Entry 1VRH (X-ray diffraction, 3.00 A resolution); this record covers chains 1 and 3 of the 4 polymer chains in the assembly.

Chain 1:
Protein: Rhinovirus 14
From: Human rhinovirus 14
Notes: engineered mutation(s): I(2 170)L
UniProt: P03303 (POLG_HRV14); residues 1-289 here correspond to UniProt positions 567-855 (UniProt number = residue number + 566)
Amino-acid sequence (289 residues; row label = number of the first residue in the row):
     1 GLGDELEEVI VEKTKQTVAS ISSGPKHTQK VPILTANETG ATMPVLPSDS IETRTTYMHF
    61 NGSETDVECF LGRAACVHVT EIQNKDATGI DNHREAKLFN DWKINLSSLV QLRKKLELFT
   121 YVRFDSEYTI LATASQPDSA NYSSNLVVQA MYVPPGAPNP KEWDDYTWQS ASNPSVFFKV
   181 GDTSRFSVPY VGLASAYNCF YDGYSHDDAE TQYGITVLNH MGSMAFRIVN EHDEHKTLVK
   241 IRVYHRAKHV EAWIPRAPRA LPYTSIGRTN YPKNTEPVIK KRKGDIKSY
Disordered / not traced: 1-16
Residues lining bound ligands: sdz 880-061 (SD8; 2-[4-(2H-1,4-benzothiazine-3-yl)-piperazine-1-ly]-1,3-thiazole-4-carboxylic acid ethylester): I104, N105, L106, S107, R113, L116, E117, F124, S126, Y128, Y152, F186, V188, V191, Y197, C199, M221, M224

Chain 3:
Protein: Rhinovirus 14
From: Human rhinovirus 14
Notes: engineered mutation(s): I(2 170)L
UniProt: P03303 (POLG_HRV14); residues 1-236 here correspond to UniProt positions 331-566 (UniProt number = residue number + 330)
Amino-acid sequence (236 residues; row label = number of the first residue in the row):
     1 GLPTTTLPGS GQFLTTDDRQ SPSALPNYEP TPRIHIPGKV HNLLEIIQVD TLIPMNNTHT
    61 KDEVNSYLIP LNANRQNEQV FGTNLFIGDG VFKTTLLGEI VQYYTHWSGS LRFSLMYTGP
   121 ALSSAKLILA YTPPGARGPQ DRREAMLGTH VVWDIGLQST IVMTIPWTSG VQFRYTDPDT
   181 YTSAGFLSCW YQTSLILPPE TTGQVYLLSF ISACPDFKLR LMKDTQTISQ TVALTE

Interface between chain 1 and chain 3:
Pairs across the interface - 184 pairs, chain 1 then chain 3:
  A19(1) - D216(3)
  I33(1) - V151(3)  hydrophobic
  I33(1) - T160(3)
  I33(1) - I161(3)
  I33(1) - V162(3)  hydrogen bond (backbone-backbone)
  L34(1) - Q158(3)
  L34(1) - T160(3)
  T35(1) - Q158(3)
  T35(1) - S159(3)  hydrogen bond (backbone-backbone)
  T35(1) - T160(3)  hydrogen bond (backbone-backbone)
  T35(1) - V162(3)
  A36(1) - T160(3)
  N37(1) - D50(3)
  N37(1) - M116(3)
  N37(1) - T160(3)  hydrogen bond (backbone-side chain)
  N37(1) - F210(3)
  E38(1) - M116(3)
  E38(1) - S159(3)  hydrogen bond
  T42(1) - Q48(3)
  T42(1) - V49(3)
  T42(1) - D50(3)  hydrogen bond (side chain-backbone)
  T42(1) - R112(3)
  T42(1) - S212(3)
  M43(1) - R112(3)  hydrogen bond (backbone-side chain)
  P44(1) - R112(3)
  V45(1) - R112(3)  hydrogen bond (backbone-side chain)
  V45(1) - V162(3)  hydrophobic
  V45(1) - C214(3)
  L46(1) - T164(3)
  L46(1) - P215(3)
  P47(1) - S110(3)
  P47(1) - T164(3)
  P47(1) - P166(3)  hydrophobic
  P47(1) - C214(3)
  S50(1) - T164(3)
  I51(1) - T149(3)
  I51(1) - P166(3)  hydrophobic
  M58(1) - P215(3)
  M58(1) - D216(3)
  M58(1) - K218(3)
  F60(1) - K218(3)
  F60(1) - L219(3)
  G62(1) - N42(3)  hydrogen bond (backbone-side chain)
  G62(1) - L44(3)
  E64(1) - Y104(3)  hydrogen bond (backbone-side chain)
  E64(1) - R220(3)
  E64(1) - L221(3)  hydrogen bond (side chain-backbone)
  E64(1) - M222(3)  hydrogen bond (side chain-backbone)
  T65(1) - N42(3)  hydrogen bond
  T65(1) - L43(3)  hydrogen bond (backbone-backbone)
  T65(1) - L44(3)
  T65(1) - Y104(3)
  D66(1) - H41(3)
  D66(1) - N42(3)
  V67(1) - V40(3)
  V67(1) - H41(3)  hydrogen bond (backbone-backbone)
  F70(1) - L43(3)  hydrophobic
  F70(1) - Y103(3)  hydrophobic
  F70(1) - Y104(3)
  F70(1) - M222(3)
  R73(1) - T15(3)
  R73(1) - T16(3)
  R73(1) - M222(3)
  A74(1) - F13(3)  hydrophobic
  A74(1) - T15(3)  hydrogen bond (backbone-backbone)
  K103(1) - E236(3)  salt bridge
  S107(1) - L234(3)
  S108(1) - Q230(3)  hydrogen bond (backbone-side chain)
  S108(1) - A233(3)
  S108(1) - L234(3)  hydrogen bond (backbone-backbone)
  L109(1) - Q230(3)
  L109(1) - A233(3)  hydrophobic
  V110(1) - I228(3)  hydrophobic
  V110(1) - S229(3)
  V110(1) - Q230(3)  hydrogen bond (backbone-side chain)
  V110(1) - L234(3)  hydrophobic
  Q111(1) - D224(3)
  R113(1) - L234(3)
  K114(1) - E99(3)  salt bridge
  K114(1) - Y103(3)
  K114(1) - T227(3)  hydrogen bond
  K114(1) - I228(3)
  K115(1) - Y103(3)
  K115(1) - M222(3)
  F119(1) - V40(3)  hydrophobic
  Y121(1) - I36(3)  hydrophobic
  R123(1) - P30(3)
  R123(1) - T31(3)  hydrogen bond (side chain-backbone)
  R123(1) - P32(3)
  R123(1) - R33(3)
  E127(1) - R19(3)
  E127(1) - S21(3)
  T129(1) - F13(3)
  P174(1) - A24(3)
  P174(1) - L25(3)  hydrophobic
  R185(1) - F13(3)
  R185(1) - S21(3)
  F186(1) - S21(3)
  F186(1) - P22(3)
  F186(1) - A24(3)  hydrophobic
  S187(1) - S21(3)
  S187(1) - P22(3)  hydrogen bond (backbone-backbone)
  S187(1) - S23(3)
  S187(1) - A24(3)  hydrogen bond (backbone-backbone)
  V188(1) - L25(3)  hydrophobic
  P189(1) - S23(3)
  P189(1) - L25(3)
  P189(1) - Y28(3)  hydrophobic
  Y190(1) - Y28(3)
  Y190(1) - P30(3)  hydrophobic
  V191(1) - L25(3)  hydrophobic
  V191(1) - Y28(3)
  G192(1) - T31(3)  hydrogen bond (backbone-side chain)
  L193(1) - T31(3)  hydrogen bond (backbone-side chain)
  A194(1) - T31(3)  hydrogen bond (backbone-side chain)
  S195(1) - P32(3)  hydrogen bond (side chain-backbone)
  S195(1) - R33(3)
  S195(1) - I34(3)  hydrogen bond (side chain-backbone)
  Y244(1) - F13(3)  hydrophobic
  R246(1) - D17(3)
  R246(1) - D18(3)  salt bridge
  R246(1) - R19(3)
  E251(1) - R33(3)  salt bridge
  E251(1) - K39(3)  salt bridge
  A252(1) - K39(3)
  A252(1) - V40(3)  hydrogen bond (backbone-backbone)
  W253(1) - I36(3)
  W253(1) - P37(3)
  W253(1) - G38(3)
  W253(1) - K39(3)
  I254(1) - P37(3)
  I254(1) - G38(3)  hydrogen bond (backbone-backbone)
  P255(1) - G38(3)
  P255(1) - V40(3)
  P255(1) - I46(3)  hydrophobic
  P258(1) - L96(3)
  P258(1) - E99(3)
  Y263(1) - I228(3)  hydrophobic
  Y263(1) - L234(3)  hydrophobic
  T264(1) - L234(3)
  S265(1) - T235(3)
  S265(1) - E236(3)
  I266(1) - L234(3)
  I266(1) - T235(3)  hydrogen bond (backbone-backbone)
  I266(1) - E236(3)
  R268(1) - E236(3)  hydrogen bond (side chain-backbone)
  P277(1) - T60(3)
  P277(1) - K61(3)
  P277(1) - D62(3)
  V278(1) - D62(3)  hydrogen bond (backbone-side chain)
  I279(1) - P54(3)  hydrophobic
  I279(1) - N57(3)
  I279(1) - D62(3)  hydrogen bond (backbone-side chain)
  K280(1) - N57(3)
  K280(1) - D89(3)  salt bridge
  K280(1) - G90(3)
  K280(1) - K93(3)
  K281(1) - N57(3)
  K281(1) - T58(3)  hydrogen bond (side chain-backbone)
  K281(1) - H59(3)  hydrogen bond (side chain-backbone)
  K281(1) - T60(3)
  R282(1) - M55(3)  hydrogen bond (side chain-backbone)
  R282(1) - N57(3)  hydrogen bond (backbone-backbone)
  R282(1) - G82(3)  hydrogen bond (side chain-backbone)
  I286(1) - M55(3)
  I286(1) - N56(3)
  I286(1) - T58(3)
  I286(1) - V80(3)
  I286(1) - F81(3)  hydrophobic
  I286(1) - G82(3)  hydrogen bond (backbone-backbone)
  K287(1) - Q79(3)
  K287(1) - G82(3)
  S288(1) - G82(3)
  S288(1) - T83(3)
  Y289(1) - Q79(3)  hydrogen bond
  Y289(1) - G82(3)
  Y289(1) - T83(3)
  Y289(1) - N84(3)
  Y289(1) - G138(3)
  Y289(1) - P139(3)  hydrogen bond (side chain-backbone)
  Y289(1) - F186(3)  hydrophobic
  Y289(1) - L187(3)
  Y289(1) - S188(3)
  Y289(1) - W190(3)
Also at the interface, not in a pair above, chain 1 (82 interface residues in all): C69, Y152, A196, T216, K248, E276, G284, D285
Also at the interface, not in a pair above, chain 3 (99 interface residues in all): S66, I69, P70, V91, T94, S114, W153, F173, F217, T225

Overview:
The interface between chain 1 and chain 3 involves 82 residues on one side and 99 on the other, with 42
hydrogen bonds and 6 salt bridges. Among the polar pairs are K103(1)-E236(3), K114(1)-E99(3) and
R246(1)-D18(3). Chain 1 binds sdz 880-061.
Chain 1 is Rhinovirus 14 and chain 3 is Rhinovirus 14, both from Human rhinovirus 14; the structure, HRV14/sdz
880-061 complex, was determined by X-ray diffraction.
